1QBV - chains L and H of the 3 polymer chains in the assembly; structure by X-ray diffraction, 1.80 A resolution.

Chain L:
Name: Thrombin (light chain)
From: Homo sapiens
Notes: EC 3.4.21.5; fragment: light chain
Reference sequence: P00734 (THRB_HUMAN); aligned to UniProt positions 330-343 over residues 1-14 (the alignment contains insertions or deletions, so no single offset holds)
Chain sequence (36 residues; row label = number of the first residue in the row; a row labelled like 1A-1B holds insertion residues (1A, then the next letters in order); numbers below 1 keep their minus sign (Thr-5 is residue -5)):
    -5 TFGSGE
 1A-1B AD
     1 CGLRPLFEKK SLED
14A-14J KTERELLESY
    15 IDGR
Disordered / not traced: -5 to 0, 15-18

Chain H:
Name: Thrombin (heavy chain)
From: Homo sapiens
Notes: EC 3.4.21.5; fragment: heavy chain
Reference sequence: P00734 (THRB_HUMAN); the construct lacks a stretch of the UniProt sequence and is renumbered around it, so the offset changes along the chain: 16-36 = UniProt 364-384; 37-60 = UniProt 386-409; 61-77 = UniProt 419-435; 78-97 = UniProt 437-456; 7 more segments
Chain sequence (259 residues; numbered 16 to 247 plus 31 insertion-coded residues; 4 numbers in that range are skipped by the numbering (no residue carries them; nothing is unmodelled there); the number before each row is that of its first residue; a row labelled like 60A-60I holds insertion residues (60A, then the next letters in order)):
    16 IVEGSDAEIG MSPWQVMLFR K
   36A S
    37 PQELLCGASL ISDRWVLTAA HCLL
60A-60I YPPWDKNFT
    61 ENDLLVRIGK HSRTRYE
   77A R
    78 NIEKISMLEK IYIHPRYNWR
   97A E
    98 NLDRDIALMK LKKPVAFSDY IHPVCLPDRE TA
129A-129C ASL
   130 LQAGYKGRVT GWGNLKE
146A-146H TWTANVGK
   150 GQPSVLQVVN LPIVERPVCK DSTRIRITDN MFCAG
  184A Y
   185 KP
186A-186D DEGK
   187 RGDACEGDSG GPFVMKSP
204A-204B FN
   205 NRWYQMGIVS WGE
   219 GCD
  221A R
   222 DGKYGFYTHV FRLKKWIQKV IDQFGE
Disordered / not traced: 146A-146H, 246-247
Disulfide bonds: Cys42-Cys58, Cys168-Cys182, Cys191-Cys220
Swiss-Prot annotation at these positions:
  - region: Ala183 to Val200 (High affinity receptor-binding region which is also known as the TP508 peptide)
  - active site (Charge relay system): His57, Asp102, Ser195
  - glycosylation: Asn60G (N-linked (GlcNAc...) (complex) asparagine)

Interface between chain L and chain H:
Pairs across the interface - 56 pairs, chain L then chain H:
  Cys1(L) - Pro120(H)
  Cys1(L) - Val121(H)
  Cys1(L) - Cys122(H)  disulfide
  Cys1(L) - Arg206(H)  hydrogen bond (backbone-side chain)
  Ala1A(L) - Arg206(H)  hydrogen bond (backbone-side chain)
  Asp1B(L) - His119(H)  salt bridge
  Asp1B(L) - Arg206(H)
  Gly2(L) - Trp29(H)
  Gly2(L) - Pro120(H)  hydrogen bond (backbone-backbone)
  Gly2(L) - Val121(H)
  Gly2(L) - Cys122(H)
  Gly2(L) - Arg206(H)
  Gly2(L) - Trp207(H)  hydrogen bond (backbone-backbone)
  Leu3(L) - His119(H)  hydrogen bond (backbone-side chain)
  Leu3(L) - Asn205(H)
  Leu3(L) - Arg206(H)
  Arg4(L) - Gly25(H)
  Arg4(L) - Met26(H)  hydrogen bond (side chain-backbone)
  Arg4(L) - Pro28(H)
  Arg4(L) - Trp29(H)
  Arg4(L) - Arg137(H)
  Arg4(L) - Trp207(H)
  Pro5(L) - Ser115(H)
  Pro5(L) - Asp116(H)
  Pro5(L) - His119(H)
  Leu6(L) - Asp116(H)
  Phe7(L) - Glu23(H)
  Phe7(L) - Ile24(H)
  Phe7(L) - Gly25(H)
  Phe7(L) - Met26(H)
  Glu8(L) - Lys202(H)  salt bridge
  Glu8(L) - Asn205(H)
  Glu8(L) - Trp207(H)  hydrogen bond
  Asp14(L) - Glu23(H)
  Asp14(L) - Met26(H)
  Asp14(L) - Arg137(H)  salt bridge
  Lys14A(L) - Glu23(H)  hydrogen bond (backbone-side chain)
  Thr14B(L) - Arg137(H)  hydrogen bond
  Thr14B(L) - Asn159(H)  hydrogen bond
  Glu14C(L) - Arg137(H)
  Glu14C(L) - Lys202(H)  salt bridge
  Glu14E(L) - Lys135(H)  salt bridge
  Glu14E(L) - Asn159(H)  hydrogen bond
  Glu14E(L) - Tyr184A(H)  hydrogen bond
  Glu14E(L) - Lys186D(H)
  Leu14F(L) - Lys135(H)
  Leu14F(L) - Asn159(H)
  Leu14F(L) - Trp207(H)  hydrophobic
  Leu14G(L) - Lys202(H)
  Ser14I(L) - Gly133(H)
  Ser14I(L) - Tyr134(H)
  Ser14I(L) - Lys135(H)  hydrogen bond (side chain-backbone)
  Tyr14J(L) - Tyr134(H)  hydrophobic
  Tyr14J(L) - Lys135(H)  hydrogen bond (side chain-backbone)
  Tyr14J(L) - Met201(H)
  Tyr14J(L) - Lys202(H)
Interface residues without a listed pair, chain L (20 interface residues in all): Lys9
Interface residues without a listed pair, chain H (28 interface residues in all): Tyr117, Leu129C, Gly136, Pro204
Cross-chain cystine bridges: Cys1(L)-Cys122(H)

Overview:
The interface between chain L and chain H involves 20 residues on one side and 28 on the other; the contacts
include 1 disulfide bond, 14 hydrogen bonds and 5 salt bridges. Polar contacts include Asp1B(L)-His119(H),
Glu8(L)-Lys202(H) and Glu14E(L)-Lys135(H).
Here chain L is Thrombin (light chain) and chain H is Thrombin (heavy chain), both from Homo sapiens. Entry
1QBV (Crystal structure of thrombin complexed with an guanidine-mimetic inhibitor) was determined by X-ray
diffraction.
